PDB entry 7WS1 | electron microscopy, 3.40 A resolution | chains D and E of the 11 polymer chains in the assembly

[Chain D]
Protein: 510A5 light chain
From: Homo sapiens
Chain sequence (108 residues; row label = number of the first residue in the row):
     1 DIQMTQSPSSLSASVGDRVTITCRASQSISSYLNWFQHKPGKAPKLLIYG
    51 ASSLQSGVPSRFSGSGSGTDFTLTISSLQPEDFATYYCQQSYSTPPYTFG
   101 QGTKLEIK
Cystine bridges: C23-C88

[Chain E]
Protein: 510A5 heavy chain
From: Homo sapiens
Chain sequence (125 residues; numbered 1 to 125; the number before each row is that of its first residue):
     1 EVQLVESGGGLVQPGRSLRLSCAASGFTFDDYAMHWVRQAPGKGLEWVSG
    51 ISWNSDSIDYADSVKGRFTISRDNAKNSLYLQMNSLRAEDTALYYCAKDR
   101 GYEILTPASFDYWGQGTLVTVSSAS
Cystine bridges: C22-C96

[Interface between chain D and chain E]
Pairs across the interface (25):
  Y32(D) - P107(E)  hydrophobic
  N34(D) - S109(E)  hydrogen bond
  F36(D) - S109(E)
  F36(D) - F110(E)
  F36(D) - W113(E)
  H38(D) - Y95(E)
  A43(D) - G114(E)
  A43(D) - Q115(E)
  P44(D) - Y95(E)
  P44(D) - W113(E)
  L46(D) - S109(E)
  L46(D) - F110(E)
  Q55(D) - D111(E)
  Y87(D) - G44(E)
  Q89(D) - S109(E)  hydrogen bond
  S91(D) - T106(E)
  S91(D) - P107(E)  hydrogen bond (side chain-backbone)
  P96(D) - W47(E)  hydrophobic
  P96(D) - L105(E)  hydrophobic
  Y97(D) - H35(E)  hydrogen bond
  Y97(D) - W47(E)
  Y97(D) - D99(E)
  Y97(D) - I104(E)  hydrogen bond (side chain-backbone)
  Y97(D) - F110(E)
  F99(D) - L45(E)
Other interface residues (no listed pair), chain D (15 interface residues in all): Y49
Other interface residues (no listed pair), chain E (18 interface residues in all): R100, A108

[Overview]
15 residues of chain D and 18 residues of chain E are in contact; the contacts include 5 hydrogen bonds. Polar
contacts include N34(D)-S109(E), Q89(D)-S109(E) and S91(D)-P107(E).
Chain D is 510A5 light chain and chain E is 510A5 heavy chain, both from Homo sapiens; the structure,
Structures of Omicron Spike complexes illuminate broad-spectrum neutralizing antibody development, was
determined by electron microscopy together with 7WS0, 7WS2, 7WS3, 7WS4, 7WS5, 7WS6 and 4 further entries from
the same study.
